Entry 4MCZ (X-ray diffraction, 2.41 A resolution); this record covers chains B and C of the 3 polymer chains in the assembly.

== Chain B ==
Protein: HLA class II histocompatibility antigen, DRB1-4 beta chain
Organism: Homo sapiens
Notes: fragment: Extracellular Domain
Reference sequence: P13760 (2B14_HUMAN); residues 1-190 here correspond to UniProt positions 30-219 (UniProt number = residue number + 29)
Sequence (200 residues; numbered -1 to 198; the number before each row is that of its first residue; numbers below 1 keep their minus sign (Gly-1 is residue -1)):
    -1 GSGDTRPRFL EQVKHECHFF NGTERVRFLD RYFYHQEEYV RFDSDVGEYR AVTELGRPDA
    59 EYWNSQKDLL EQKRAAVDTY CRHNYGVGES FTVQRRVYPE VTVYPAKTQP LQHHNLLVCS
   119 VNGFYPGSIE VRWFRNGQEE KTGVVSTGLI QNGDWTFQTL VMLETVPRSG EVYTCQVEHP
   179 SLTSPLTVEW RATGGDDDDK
Not modelled in the structure: -1 to 1, 191-198
Differences from the reference sequence: expression tag (-1 to 0, 191-198)
Disulfide bonds: Cys15-Cys79, Cys117-Cys173
Covalent attachments: N-acetylglucosamine (NAG) linked to Asn19

== Chain C ==
Protein: Citrullinated Vimentin
Reference sequence: P08670 (VIME_HUMAN); residues 1-13 here correspond to UniProt positions 59-71 (UniProt number = residue number + 58)
Sequence (13 residues; row label = number of the first residue in the row):
     1 GVYATRSSAV RLR
Modified residues: Arg6 (citrulline; CIR)
Curated features (UniProtKB/Swiss-Prot):
  - modified residue: Tyr3 (Phosphotyrosine), Ser8 (Phosphoserine)

== Interface between chain B and chain C ==
Residue-residue contacts (30; chain B residue first):
  Val11(B) - Ser8(C)
  His13(B) - Arg6(C)
  His13(B) - Ser7(C)
  His13(B) - Ser8(C)
  Phe26(B) - Arg6(C)
  Asp28(B) - Arg6(C)
  Tyr30(B) - Ser7(C)
  Tyr30(B) - Ser8(C)
  Tyr30(B) - Ala9(C)  hydrogen bond (side chain-backbone)
  Tyr37(B) - Arg11(C)  hydrogen bond
  Asp57(B) - Arg11(C)  salt bridge
  Tyr60(B) - Val10(C)
  Tyr60(B) - Leu12(C)  hydrophobic
  Trp61(B) - Ala9(C)
  Trp61(B) - Val10(C)  hydrogen bond (side chain-backbone)
  Trp61(B) - Arg11(C)
  Gln70(B) - Arg6(C)
  Lys71(B) - Arg6(C)
  Lys71(B) - Ser7(C)  hydrogen bond (side chain-backbone)
  Tyr78(B) - Ala4(C)
  Tyr78(B) - Thr5(C)
  Tyr78(B) - Arg6(C)
  His81(B) - Val2(C)  hydrogen bond (side chain-backbone)
  Asn82(B) - Tyr3(C)
  Asn82(B) - Ala4(C)  hydrogen bond (side chain-backbone)
  Val85(B) - Gly1(C)
  Val85(B) - Val2(C)
  Val85(B) - Tyr3(C)  hydrophobic
  Gly86(B) - Tyr3(C)
  Phe89(B) - Tyr3(C)
Also at the interface, not in a pair above, chain B (23 interface residues in all): Glu9, Val38, Tyr47, Leu67, Ala74, Thr77

== In short ==
Chain B and chain C form an interface of 23 and 12 residues respectively; the contacts include 6 hydrogen
bonds and 1 salt bridge. Polar pairs include Asp57(B)-Arg11(C), Tyr30(B)-Ala9(C) and Tyr37(B)-Arg11(C).
Here chain B is HLA class II histocompatibility antigen, DRB1-4 beta chain (Homo sapiens) and chain C is
Citrullinated Vimentin. Entry 4MCZ (Immune Receptor) was determined by X-ray diffraction, deposited together
with 4MCY, 4MD0, 4MD4, 4MD5, 4MDI and 4MDJ.
